Entry 4H71 (X-ray diffraction, 1.93 A resolution); this record covers chain B.

# Chain B
Name: Serine/threonine-protein kinase PLK1
From: Homo sapiens
Notes: EC 2.7.11.21
UniProt: P53350 (PLK1_HUMAN); residues 367-603 here = UniProt positions 367-603
Amino-acid sequence (240 residues; numbered 364 to 603; the number before each row is that of its first residue):
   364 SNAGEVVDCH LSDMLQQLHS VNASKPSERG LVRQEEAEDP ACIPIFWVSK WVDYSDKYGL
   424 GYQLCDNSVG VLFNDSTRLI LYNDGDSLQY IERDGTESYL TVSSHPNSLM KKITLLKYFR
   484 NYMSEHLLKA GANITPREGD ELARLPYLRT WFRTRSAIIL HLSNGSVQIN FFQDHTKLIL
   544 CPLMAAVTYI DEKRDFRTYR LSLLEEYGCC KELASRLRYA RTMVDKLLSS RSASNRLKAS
Disordered / not traced: 364-371, 501-506, 594-603
Sequence notes: expression tag (364-366)
Swiss-Prot annotation at these positions:
  - region: Ala493 to Arg507 (Linker), His538 to Lys540 (Important for interaction with phosphorylated proteins)
  - modified residue: Ser375 (Phosphoserine), Ser450 (Phosphoserine), Thr498 (Phosphothreonine)
  - cross-link: Lys492 (Glycyl lysine isopeptide (Lys-Gly) (interchain with G-Cter in ubiquitin))
  - mutagenesis: Trp414 (W414F: Abolishes interaction with CDC25C and reduces centrosomal localization; W414F: No effect on centrosomal localization, nor on S-phase progression; when asscociated with A-427 ...), Val415 (V415A: Loss of centrosomal localization and of S-phase progression; when associated with A- 414 and A-427), Leu427 (L427A: No effect on centrosomal localization, nor on S-phase progression; when associated with A-414. Loss of centrosomal localization and of S-phase progression; when associated with A- 414 and A-415), Lys492 (K492R: Severe mitotic defects leading to prometaphase delay. Increased localization at kinetochores leading to increased levels of phosphorylated BUBR1), His538 (H538A: In pincer mutant; loss of centrosomal location and decreased interaction with phosphorylated CDC25C and BUB1; when associated with M-540), Lys540 (K540M: In pincer mutant; loss of centrosomal location and decreased interaction with phosphorylated CDC25C and BUB1; when associated with A-538)
Reported in the primary citation:
  - binding site for Poloxime: Trp414, Leu491, His538, Lys540
  - binding site for Poloxime: Val411, Asn533 (from molecular simulation)

# Summary
Curated annotation (UniProt) lists 6 mutagenesis sites. From the paper: a binding site for Poloxime at Trp414,
Leu491 and His538 among others.
Chain B is Serine/threonine-protein kinase PLK1 (Homo sapiens); the structure, Human Plk1-PBD in complex with
Poloxime ((E)-4-(hydroxyimino)-2-isopropyl-5-methylcyclohexa-2,5-dienone), was determined by X-ray diffraction
(same publication as 4HCO and 4H5X).
